4LO0 - chains A and C of the 3 polymer chains in the assembly; structure by X-ray diffraction, 2.06 A resolution.

# Chain A
Molecule: Ha-33
Organism: Clostridium botulinum
Reference sequence: Q45871 (Q45871_CLOBO); residues 2-293 here = UniProt positions 2-293
Amino-acid sequence (296 residues; numbered 2 to 297; the number before each row is that of its first residue):
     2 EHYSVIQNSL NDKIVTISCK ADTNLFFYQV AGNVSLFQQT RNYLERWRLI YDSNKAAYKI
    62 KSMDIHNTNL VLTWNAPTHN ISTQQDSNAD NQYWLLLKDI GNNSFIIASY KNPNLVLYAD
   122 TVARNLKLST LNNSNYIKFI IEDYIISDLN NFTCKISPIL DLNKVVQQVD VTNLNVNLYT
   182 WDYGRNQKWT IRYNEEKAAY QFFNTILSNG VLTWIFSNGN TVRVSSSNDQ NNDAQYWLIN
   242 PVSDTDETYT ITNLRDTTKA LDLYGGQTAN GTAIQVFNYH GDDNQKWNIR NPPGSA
Unresolved in the structure: 2-8, 295-297
Construct notes: expression tag (294-297)
What the authors report for this chain:
  - specificity-determining residues: Tyr-180, Asn-187, Phe-278 (proposed by the authors, not directly observed)
  - mutagenesis - D263A, F278A: abolished binding to Lac

# Chain C
Molecule: Ha-17
Organism: Clostridium botulinum
Reference sequence: Q45878 (Q45878_CLOBO); residue numbers follow UniProt; this construct covers 2-146
Amino-acid sequence (147 residues; numbered 0 to 146; the number before each row is that of its first residue; numbering starts at 0):
     0 GPSVERTFLP NGNYNIKSIF SGSLYLNPVS KSLTFSNESS ANNQKWNVEY MAENRCFKIS
    60 NVAEPNKYLS YDNFGFISLD SLSNRCYWFP IKIAVNTYIM LSLNKVNELD YAWDIYDTNE
   120 NILSQPLLLL PNFDIYNSNQ MFKLEKI
Unresolved in the structure: 0-2
Construct notes: expression tag (0-1)

# Chain A / chain C interface
Residue-residue contacts (16; chain A residue first):
  Trp-75(A) with Leu-108(C), hydrophobic
  Pro-78(A) with Leu-108(C), hydrophobic; Phe-132(C)
  Thr-79(A) with Phe-132(C)
  His-80(A) with Phe-132(C)
  Lys-112(A) with Glu-107(C), salt bridge
  Asn-113(A) with Asn-106(C); Leu-108(C); Tyr-110(C), hydrogen bond
  Asn-115(A) with Tyr-110(C), hydrogen bond; Pro-130(C)
  Leu-116(A) with Pro-130(C), hydrophobic; Phe-132(C), hydrophobic
  Leu-132(A) with Tyr-115(C)
  Asn-133(A) with Tyr-115(C)
  Asn-134(A) with Tyr-115(C), hydrogen bond (backbone-side chain)
Also at the interface, not in a pair above, chain A (13 interface residues in all): Leu-129, Thr-131
Also at the interface, not in a pair above, chain C (9 interface residues in all): Leu-129, Asp-133
From the paper, about this interface:
  - interface residues, chain A: Trp-75(A), Leu-116(A), Leu-129(A)
  - interface residues, chain C: Leu-108(C), Pro-130(C), Phe-132(C)

# Summary
Chain A and chain C form an interface of 13 and 9 residues respectively; the contacts include 3 hydrogen bonds
and 1 salt bridge. Among the polar pairs are Lys-112(A)/Glu-107(C), Asn-113(A)/Tyr-110(C) and
Asn-115(A)/Tyr-110(C). From the paper: D263A and F278A of chain A abolish binding to Lac; interface residues
Trp-75(A), Leu-116(A) and Leu-108(C) among others.
Chain A is Ha-33 and chain C is Ha-17, both from Clostridium botulinum; the structure, Apo HA17-HA33, was
determined by X-ray diffraction (same publication as 4LO1, 4LO2, 4LO3, 4LO4, 4LO5, 4LO6 and 4LO7).
